PDB entry 5CO2 | X-ray diffraction, 1.70 A resolution | chains A and B of the 4 polymer chains in the assembly

== Chain A ==
Name: Insulin
Organism: Homo sapiens
UniProt: P01308 (INS_HUMAN); residues 1-21 here correspond to UniProt positions 90-110 (UniProt number = residue number + 89)
Chain sequence (21 residues; numbered 1 to 21; the number before each row is that of its first residue):
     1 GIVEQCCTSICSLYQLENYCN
Disulfide bonds: Cys6-Cys11

== Chain B ==
Name: Insulin
Organism: Homo sapiens
UniProt: P01308 (INS_HUMAN); residues 1-30 here correspond to UniProt positions 25-54 (UniProt number = residue number + 24)
Chain sequence (30 residues; numbered 1 to 30; the number before each row is that of its first residue):
     1 FVNQHLCGSHLVEALYLVCGERGFFYTPKT

== Chain A / chain B interface ==
Cross-chain cystine bridges: Cys7(A)-Cys7(B), Cys20(A)-Cys19(B)
Contacting residue pairs (42):
  Gly1(A) - Thr30(B)  hydrogen bond (backbone-backbone)
  Ile2(A) - Leu11(B)  hydrophobic
  Ile2(A) - Leu15(B)  hydrophobic
  Val3(A) - Pro28(B)  hydrophobic
  Glu4(A) - Thr30(B)
  Cys6(A) - Gln4(B)
  Cys6(A) - His5(B)
  Cys6(A) - Leu6(B)  hydrogen bond (backbone-backbone)
  Cys6(A) - Leu11(B)  hydrophobic
  Cys7(A) - His5(B)  hydrogen bond (backbone-side chain)
  Cys7(A) - Leu6(B)
  Cys7(A) - Cys7(B)  disulfide
  Thr8(A) - His5(B)  hydrogen bond (backbone-side chain)
  Ser9(A) - His5(B)  hydrogen bond (backbone-side chain)
  Ile10(A) - Asn3(B)
  Ile10(A) - Gln4(B)
  Ile10(A) - His5(B)
  Cys11(A) - Val2(B)
  Cys11(A) - Asn3(B)
  Cys11(A) - Gln4(B)  hydrogen bond (backbone-backbone)
  Ser12(A) - Val2(B)
  Ser12(A) - Asn3(B)
  Leu13(A) - Phe1(B)  hydrophobic
  Leu13(A) - Val18(B)
  Tyr14(A) - Phe1(B)
  Leu16(A) - Leu6(B)  hydrophobic
  Leu16(A) - Leu11(B)  hydrophobic
  Leu16(A) - Ala14(B)  hydrophobic
  Leu16(A) - Leu15(B)
  Glu17(A) - Val18(B)
  Glu17(A) - Arg22(B)  salt bridge
  Tyr19(A) - Leu15(B)  hydrophobic
  Tyr19(A) - Phe24(B)
  Tyr19(A) - Phe25(B)  hydrogen bond (backbone-backbone)
  Cys20(A) - Cys19(B)  disulfide
  Cys20(A) - Arg22(B)
  Cys20(A) - Gly23(B)
  Cys20(A) - Phe25(B)
  Asn21(A) - Arg22(B)  hydrogen bond (backbone-side chain)
  Asn21(A) - Gly23(B)  hydrogen bond (backbone-backbone)
  Asn21(A) - Phe24(B)
  Asn21(A) - Phe25(B)
Other interface residues (no listed pair), chain A (19 interface residues in all): Asn18
Other interface residues (no listed pair), chain B (20 interface residues in all): Tyr26, Thr27

== Summary ==
19 residues of chain A and 20 residues of chain B are in contact, with 2 disulfide bonds, 9 hydrogen bonds and
1 salt bridge. Polar pairs include Glu17(A)-Arg22(B), Cys7(A)-His5(B) and Thr8(A)-His5(B).
Here chain A is Insulin and chain B is Insulin, both from Homo sapiens. Entry 5CO2 (Crystalization of human
zinc insulin at pH 5.5) was determined by X-ray diffraction.
